Entry 6XNZ (electron microscopy, 3.80 A resolution); this record covers chains C and M of the 10 polymer chains in the assembly.

Chain C:
Protein: V(D)J recombination-activating protein 1
Source organism: Mus musculus
Notes: EC 3.1.-.-, 2.3.2.27
Reference sequence: P15919 (RAG1_MOUSE); numbering as in UniProt (aligned over 261-1008)
Sequence (750 residues; each row starts with the number of its first residue):
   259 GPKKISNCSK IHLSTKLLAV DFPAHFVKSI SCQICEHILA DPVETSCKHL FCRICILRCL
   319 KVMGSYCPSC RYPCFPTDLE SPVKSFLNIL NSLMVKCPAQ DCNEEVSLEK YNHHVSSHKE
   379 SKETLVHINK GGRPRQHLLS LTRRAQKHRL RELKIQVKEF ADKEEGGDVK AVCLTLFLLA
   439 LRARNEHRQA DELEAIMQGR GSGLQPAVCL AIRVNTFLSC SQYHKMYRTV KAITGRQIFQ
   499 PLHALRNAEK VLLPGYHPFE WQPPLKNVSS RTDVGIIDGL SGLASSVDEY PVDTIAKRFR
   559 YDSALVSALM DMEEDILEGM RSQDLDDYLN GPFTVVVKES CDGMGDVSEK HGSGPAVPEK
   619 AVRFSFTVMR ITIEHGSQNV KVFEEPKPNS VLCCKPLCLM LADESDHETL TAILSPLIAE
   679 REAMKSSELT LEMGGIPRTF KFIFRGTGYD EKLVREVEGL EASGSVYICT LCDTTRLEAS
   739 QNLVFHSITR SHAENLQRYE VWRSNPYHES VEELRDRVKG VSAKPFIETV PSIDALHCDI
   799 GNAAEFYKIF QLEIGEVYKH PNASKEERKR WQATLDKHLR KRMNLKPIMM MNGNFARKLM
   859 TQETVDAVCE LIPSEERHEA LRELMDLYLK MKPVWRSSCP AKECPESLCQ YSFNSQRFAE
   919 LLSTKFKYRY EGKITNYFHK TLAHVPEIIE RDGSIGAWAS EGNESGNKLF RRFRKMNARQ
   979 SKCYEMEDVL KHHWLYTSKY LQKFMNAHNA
Not modelled in the structure: 259-458, 1008
Sequence notes: expression tag (259-260); engineered mutation Val649 (Glu in P15919), Met848 (Arg in P15919)
Ion coordination: Zn2+: Cys727, Leu729, Cys730, His937, His942
Swiss-Prot annotation at these positions:
  - zinc finger: Cys290 to Arg329 (RING-type), Leu351 to Lys380 (RAG1-type)
  - DNA-binding region: Gly389 to Gln456 (NBD)
  - binding site (Zn(2+)): Cys266, His270, Cys290, Cys293, His295, Cys305, His307, Cys310, Cys313, Cys325, Cys328, Cys355, Cys360, His372, His376
  - binding site (a divalent metal cation): Asp600, Asp708, Glu962
  - site: Trp893 (Essential for DNA hairpin formation, participates in base-stacking interactions near the cleavage site)
  - mutagenesis: His307 (H307A: Displays lower E3 ligase activity and affects the joining step of V(D)J recombination), Cys325 (C325G: Loss of E3 ligase activity and affects the joining step of V(D)J recombination), Arg391 (R391A: Defects in converting nicked products to hairpins; R391L: Impairs DNA-binding and hairpin formation while maintaining some nicking activity), Arg393 (R393A: Impairs DNA-binding and hairpin formation while maintaining some nicking activity), Arg401 (R401A: Allows robust hairpin activity), Arg402 (R402A: Defects in converting nicked products to hairpins), Lys405 (K405A: Reduced hairpin activity), His406 (H406A: Allows robust hairpin activity), Arg407 (R407A: Impairs DNA-binding and reduces hairpin formation without affecting nicking activity), Asn443 (N443A: Impairs DNA-binding; when associated with A-445), His445 (H445A: Impairs DNA-binding; when associated with A-443), Asp546 (D546A: Loss of DNA-binding), 22 further mutagenesis entries in UniProt
From the paper describing this entry:
  - binding site for Target DNA top strand: Asp600, Asp708, Met848
  - mutagenesis - E649V/R848M: increased catalytic activity on disintegration

Chain M:
Molecule: 12RSS non-integration strand
Sequence (34 nucleotides; row label = number of the first residue in the row):
    17 CACAGTGGTA GTAGGCTGTA CAAAAACCTC GACC
Not modelled in the structure: 32-50

How chain C and chain M interact:
Residue-residue contacts (25):
  Asn473(C) - DG21(M)  phosphate contact
  Phe475(C) - DG21(M)  phosphate contact
  Pro644(C) - DC19(M)  phosphate contact
  Lys645(C) - DC19(M)  salt bridge to the phosphate
  Lys645(C) - DA20(M)  phosphate contact
  Asn647(C) - DA18(M)  hydrogen bond to the phosphate
  Asn647(C) - DC19(M)  phosphate contact
  Ser648(C) - DC19(M)  hydrogen bond to the phosphate
  Ser648(C) - DA20(M)  hydrogen bond to the phosphate
  Leu650(C) - DA20(M)  phosphate contact
  Asn852(C) - DA18(M)  hydrogen bond to the base
  Asn852(C) - DC19(M)  base contact
  Arg855(C) - DA18(M)  hydrogen bond to the base
  Lys890(C) - DC17(M)  base contact
  Pro891(C) - DC17(M)  sugar contact
  Arg894(C) - DC17(M)  phosphate contact
  Arg894(C) - DA18(M)  phosphate contact
  Ser895(C) - DA18(M)  phosphate contact
  Ser896(C) - DA18(M)  phosphate contact
  Glu901(C) - DC17(M)  phosphate contact
  Glu959(C) - DA18(M)  base contact
  Ser963(C) - DA18(M)  hydrogen bond to the base
  Arg970(C) - DT22(M)  salt bridge to the phosphate
  Tyr994(C) - DA20(M)  sugar contact
  Tyr994(C) - DG21(M)  phosphate contact
Also at the interface, not in a pair above, chain C (21 interface residues in all): Val649, Leu887

Summary:
The interface between chain C and chain M involves 21 residues on one side and 6 on the other, with 6 hydrogen
bonds and 2 salt bridges. Polar pairs include Asn852(C)-DA18(M), Arg855(C)-DA18(M) and Ser963(C)-DA18(M). The
paper reports a binding site for Target DNA top strand at Asp600(C), Asp708(C) and Met848(C); E649V/R848M of
chain C increase catalytic activity on disintegration.
Chain C is V(D)J recombination-activating protein 1 (Mus musculus) and chain M is 12RSS non-integration
strand; the structure, Structure of RAG1 (R848M/E649V)-RAG2-DNA Target Capture Complex, was determined by
electron microscopy, deposited together with 6XNX and 6XNY.
